PDB entry 9K3N | electron microscopy, 2.59 A resolution | chains J and A of the 300 polymer chains in the assembly

# Chain J
Protein: DNA-binding protein J
From: Salmonella phage PJNS002
Chain sequence (26 residues; each row starts with the number of its first residue):
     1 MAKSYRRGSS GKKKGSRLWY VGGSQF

# Chain A
Molecule: 5-nt DNA strand
From: Salmonella phage PJNS002
Sequence (5 nucleotides; each row starts with the number of its first residue):
     1 AAAAA

# How chain J and chain A interact
Contacting residue pairs (13):
  Lys3(J) - DA4(A)  sugar contact
  Lys3(J) - DA5(A)  hydrogen bond to the phosphate
  Ser4(J) - DA4(A)  sugar contact
  Arg7(J) - DA3(A)  phosphate contact
  Arg7(J) - DA4(A)  phosphate contact
  Arg7(J) - DA5(A)  salt bridge to the phosphate
  Gly8(J) - DA3(A)  sugar contact
  Ser9(J) - DA2(A)  hydrogen bond to the base
  Ser9(J) - DA3(A)  base contact
  Ser10(J) - DA3(A)  sugar contact
  Gly11(J) - DA3(A)  sugar contact
  Lys12(J) - DA3(A)  sugar contact
  Lys13(J) - DA3(A)  base contact

# In short
The interface between chain J and chain A involves 9 residues on one side and 4 on the other, with 2 hydrogen
bonds and 1 salt bridge. Among the polar pairs are Ser9(J)-DA2(A), Lys3(J)-DA5(A) and Arg7(J)-DA5(A).
Here chain J is DNA-binding protein J and chain A is a 5-nt DNA strand, both from Salmonella phage PJNS002.
Entry 9K3N (The structure of Salmonella phage PJNS002) was determined by electron microscopy together with
9K3M from the same study.
